Entry 6Y3Z (X-ray diffraction, 3.49 A resolution); this record covers chains A and C of the 4 polymer chains in the assembly.

Chain A:
Protein: m7GpppN-mRNA hydrolase
Source organism: Saccharomyces cerevisiae S288C
Notes: EC 3.6.1.62
Reference sequence: P53550 (DCP2_YEAST); numbering as in UniProt (aligned over 1-271)
Sequence (277 residues; each row starts with the number of its first residue):
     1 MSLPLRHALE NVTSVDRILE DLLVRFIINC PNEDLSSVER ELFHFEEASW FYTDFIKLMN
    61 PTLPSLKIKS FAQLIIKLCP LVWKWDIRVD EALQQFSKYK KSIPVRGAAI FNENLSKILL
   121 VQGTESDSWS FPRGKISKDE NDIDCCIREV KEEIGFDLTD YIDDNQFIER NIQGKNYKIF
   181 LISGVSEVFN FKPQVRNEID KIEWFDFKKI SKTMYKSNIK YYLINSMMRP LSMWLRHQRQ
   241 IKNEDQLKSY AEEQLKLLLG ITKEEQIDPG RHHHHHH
Unresolved in the structure: 1-13, 34-39, 135-136, 216-217, 267-277
Differences from the reference sequence: expression tag (272-277)
Swiss-Prot annotation at these positions:
  - motif: Gly134 to Gly155 (Nudix box)
  - binding site (Mn(2+)): Glu149, Glu153
  - modified residue: Ser116 (Phosphoserine)
  - natural variant: Val188 (V188A: In strain: YJM339)
  - mutagenesis: Asn60 (N60D: In DCP2-7; impairs mRNA decay at 37 degrees Celsius; when associated with V-68 and V-142), Ile68 (I68V: In DCP2-7; impairs mRNA decay at 37 degrees Celsius; when associated with D-60 and V-142), Asp142 (D142V: In DCP2-7; impairs mRNA decay at 37 degrees Celsius; when associated with D-60 and V-68)

Chain C:
Protein: Enhancer of mRNA-decapping protein 3
Source organism: Saccharomyces cerevisiae S288C
Reference sequence: P39998 (EDC3_YEAST); numbering as in UniProt (aligned over 1-66)
Sequence (71 residues; numbered -4 to 66; the number before each row is that of its first residue; numbers below 1 keep their minus sign (Gly-4 is residue -4)):
    -4 GPLGSMSQFV GFGVQVELKD GKLIQGKIAK ATSKGLTLND VQFGDGGKSQ AFKVRASRLK
    56 DLKVLTVASQ S
Unresolved in the structure: -4 to 1, 65-66
Differences from the reference sequence: expression tag (-4 to 0)

Interface between chain A and chain C:
Residue-residue contacts (25):
  Glu244(A) - Val62(C)
  Lys248(A) - Val59(C)
  Lys248(A) - Leu60(C)  hydrogen bond (side chain-backbone)
  Lys248(A) - Val62(C)
  Ala251(A) - Phe4(C)  hydrophobic
  Glu252(A) - Leu57(C)
  Glu252(A) - Lys58(C)
  Glu252(A) - Val59(C)  hydrogen bond (side chain-backbone)
  Gln254(A) - Phe4(C)
  Leu255(A) - Phe4(C)  hydrophobic
  Leu255(A) - Ile23(C)  hydrophobic
  Leu255(A) - Leu57(C)  hydrophobic
  Lys256(A) - Leu57(C)
  Leu258(A) - Thr27(C)
  Leu258(A) - Ser28(C)
  Leu259(A) - Thr27(C)
  Leu259(A) - Leu31(C)  hydrophobic
  Leu259(A) - Ala51(C)
  Leu259(A) - Leu54(C)  hydrophobic
  Gly260(A) - Ala51(C)
  Ile261(A) - Ala51(C)
  Ile261(A) - Ser52(C)
  Ile261(A) - Leu54(C)
  Lys263(A) - Lys55(C)
  Glu264(A) - Lys55(C)  salt bridge
Other interface residues (no listed pair), chain A (16 interface residues in all): Leu247, Thr262, Glu265
Other interface residues (no listed pair), chain C (18 interface residues in all): Phe7, Ala26, Gly30, Thr61

Overview:
16 residues of chain A face 18 of chain C across their interface, with 2 hydrogen bonds and 1 salt bridge.
Polar pairs include Glu264(A)-Lys55(C), Lys248(A)-Leu60(C) and Glu252(A)-Val59(C). From UniProt: Mn2+-binding
residues Glu149(A) and Glu153(A) and 3 mutagenesis sites on chain A.
Chain A is m7GpppN-mRNA hydrolase and chain C is Enhancer of mRNA-decapping protein 3, both from Saccharomyces
cerevisiae S288C; the structure, Crystal structure of the Pby1 ATP-grasp enzyme bound to the S. cerevisiae
mRNA decapping complex (Dcp1-Dcp2-Edc3), was determined by X-ray diffraction together with 6Y3P from the same
study.
